Entry 8QPE (electron microscopy, 3.10 A resolution); this record covers chains 4 and N of the 20 polymer chains in the assembly.

== Chain 4 ==
Molecule: U4 snRNA
Organism: Homo sapiens
Sequence (144 nucleotides; each row starts with the number of its first residue):
     1 AGCUUUGCGCAGUGGCAGUAUCGUAGCCAAUGAGGUCUAUCCGAGGCGCG
    51 AUUAUUGCUAAUUGAAAACUUUUCCCAAUACCCCGCCGUGACGACUUGCA
   101 AUAUAGUCGGCACUGGCAAUUUUUGACAGUCUCUACGGAGACUG
Unresolved in the structure: 64-144

== Chain N ==
Molecule: Pre-mRNA-processing factor 6
Organism: Homo sapiens
UniProt: O94906 (PRP6_HUMAN); numbering as in UniProt (aligned over 1-941)
Amino-acid sequence (941 residues; numbered 1 to 941; the number before each row is that of its first residue):
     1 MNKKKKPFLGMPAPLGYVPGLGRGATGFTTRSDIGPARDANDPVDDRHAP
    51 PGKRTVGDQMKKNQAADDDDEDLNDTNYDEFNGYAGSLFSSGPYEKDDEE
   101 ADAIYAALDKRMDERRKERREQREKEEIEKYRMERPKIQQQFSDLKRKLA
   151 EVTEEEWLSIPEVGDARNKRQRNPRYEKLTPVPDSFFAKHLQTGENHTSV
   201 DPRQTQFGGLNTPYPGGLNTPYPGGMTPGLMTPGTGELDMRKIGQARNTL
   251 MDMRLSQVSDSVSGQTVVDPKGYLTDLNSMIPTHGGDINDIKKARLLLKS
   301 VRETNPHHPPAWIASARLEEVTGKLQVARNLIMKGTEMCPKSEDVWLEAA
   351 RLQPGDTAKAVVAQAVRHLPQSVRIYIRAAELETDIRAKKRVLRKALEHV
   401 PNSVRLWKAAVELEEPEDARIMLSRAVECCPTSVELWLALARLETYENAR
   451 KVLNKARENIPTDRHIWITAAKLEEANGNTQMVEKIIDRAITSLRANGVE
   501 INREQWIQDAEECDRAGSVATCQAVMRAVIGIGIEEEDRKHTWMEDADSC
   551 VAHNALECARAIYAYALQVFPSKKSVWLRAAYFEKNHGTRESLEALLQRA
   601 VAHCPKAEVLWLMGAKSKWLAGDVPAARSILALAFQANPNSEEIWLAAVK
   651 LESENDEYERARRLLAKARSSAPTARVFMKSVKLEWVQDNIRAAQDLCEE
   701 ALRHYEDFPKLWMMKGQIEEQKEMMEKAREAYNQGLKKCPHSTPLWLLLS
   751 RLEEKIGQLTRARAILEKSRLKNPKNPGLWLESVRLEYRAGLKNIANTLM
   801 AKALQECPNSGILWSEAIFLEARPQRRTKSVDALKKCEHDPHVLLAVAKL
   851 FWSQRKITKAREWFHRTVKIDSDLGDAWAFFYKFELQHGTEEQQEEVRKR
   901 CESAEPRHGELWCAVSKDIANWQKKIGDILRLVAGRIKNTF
Unresolved in the structure: 1-7, 38-95, 209-246, 258-264
Swiss-Prot annotation at these positions:
  - modified residue: Ser143 (Phosphoserine), Thr180 (Phosphothreonine), Thr266 (Phosphothreonine), Thr275 (Phosphothreonine), Ser279 (Phosphoserine)

== Chain 4 / chain N interface ==
Pairs across the interface (19):
  U19(4) - Tyr176(N)  base contact
  U19(4) - Glu177(N)  base contact
  U19(4) - Lys178(N)  salt bridge to the phosphate
  U40(4) - Pro824(N)  hydrogen bond to the sugar
  U40(4) - Gln825(N)  hydrogen bond to the base
  U40(4) - Arg826(N)  hydrogen bond to the sugar
  C41(4) - Arg826(N)  phosphate contact
  C41(4) - Lys829(N)  phosphate contact
  G48(4) - Asn168(N)  hydrogen bond to the phosphate
  C49(4) - Arg167(N)  phosphate contact
  C49(4) - Asn168(N)  phosphate contact
  C49(4) - Lys169(N)  hydrogen bond to the phosphate
  C49(4) - Arg172(N)  salt bridge to the phosphate
  G50(4) - Lys169(N)  base contact
  G50(4) - Arg172(N)  salt bridge to the phosphate
  U52(4) - Arg175(N)  hydrogen bond to the base
  A54(4) - Arg175(N)  salt bridge to the phosphate
  A54(4) - Tyr176(N)  hydrogen bond to the base
  A54(4) - Lys178(N)  base contact
Interface residues without a listed pair, chain 4 (9 interface residues in all): A20
Interface residues without a listed pair, chain N (13 interface residues in all): Asn173

== Summary ==
9 residues of chain 4 and 13 residues of chain N are in contact; the contacts include 7 hydrogen bonds and 4
salt bridges. Among the polar pairs are U40(4)-Gln825(N), U52(4)-Arg175(N) and A54(4)-Tyr176(N).
Chain 4 is U4 snRNA and chain N is Pre-mRNA-processing factor 6, both from Homo sapiens; the structure,
Cryo-EM Structure of Pre-B-like Complex (core part), was determined by electron microscopy together with 8QOZ,
8QP8, 8QP9, 8QPA, 8QPB and 8QPK from the same study.
